3VSI - chains B and D of the 4 polymer chains in the assembly; structure by X-ray diffraction, 2.50 A resolution.

== Chain B (and D) ==
Molecule: 2-amino-5-chlorophenol 1,6-dioxygenase beta subunit
Organism: Comamonas testosteroni
Notes: EC 1.13.11.8; chain D of this document is another copy of the same molecule, construct and numbering; everything in this record applies to it too
UniProtKB: Q38M41 (Q38M41_COMTE); numbering as in UniProt (aligned over 1-312)
Sequence (312 residues; row label = number of the first residue in the row):
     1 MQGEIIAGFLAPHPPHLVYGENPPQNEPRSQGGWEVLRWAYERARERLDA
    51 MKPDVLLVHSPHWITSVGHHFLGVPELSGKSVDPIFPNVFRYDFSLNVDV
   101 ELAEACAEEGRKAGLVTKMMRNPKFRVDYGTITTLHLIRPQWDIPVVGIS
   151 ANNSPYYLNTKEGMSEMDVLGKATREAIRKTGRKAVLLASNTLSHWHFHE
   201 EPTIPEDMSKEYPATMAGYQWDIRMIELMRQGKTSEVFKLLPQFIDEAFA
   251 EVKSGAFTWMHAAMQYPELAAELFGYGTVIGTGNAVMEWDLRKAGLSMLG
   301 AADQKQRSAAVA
Unresolved in the structure: 305-312 (chain D: 300-312)
Ion coordination: Fe ion: H13, H62, E251 (together with 4-nitrocatechol)
Small-molecule neighbours: 4-nitrocatechol (4NC): H13, P14, P15, H16, H62, F86, Y129, T192, H195, E251, V279, I280, T282

== How chain B and chain D interact ==
Residue-residue contacts (41; chain B residue first):
  E35(B) with Y219(D), hydrogen bond; I223(D)
  V36(B) with Y276(D)
  W39(B) with I223(D), hydrophobic; I226(D), hydrophobic; E227(D), hydrogen bond; R230(D); L273(D), hydrophobic
  E42(B) with R230(D)
  R43(B) with R43(D); E272(D); L273(D), hydrogen bond (side chain-backbone)
  D207(B) with M216(D)
  M208(B) with P213(D); Y219(D), hydrophobic
  S209(B) with Y212(D); P213(D); T215(D); M216(D)
  E211(B) with Y212(D)
  Y212(B) with S209(D); E211(D); Y212(D), hydrophobic
  P213(B) with M208(D); S209(D)
  M216(B) with D207(D); S209(D)
  Y219(B) with E35(D), hydrogen bond (side chain-backbone); M208(D)
  Q220(B) with Q31(D)
  I223(B) with E35(D); W39(D), hydrophobic
  I226(B) with W39(D), hydrophobic
  E227(B) with W39(D), hydrogen bond
  R230(B) with W39(D); E42(D), salt bridge
  E272(B) with R43(D), salt bridge
  L273(B) with W39(D), hydrophobic; R43(D), hydrogen bond (backbone-side chain)
  F274(B) with R43(D)
  Y276(B) with V36(D)
Also at the interface, not in a pair above, chain B (27 interface residues in all): Q31, W34, I204, A214, T215
Also at the interface, not in a pair above, chain D (24 interface residues in all): W34, Q220

== Overview ==
The interface between chain B and chain D involves 27 residues on one side and 24 on the other; the contacts
include 6 hydrogen bonds and 2 salt bridges. Among the polar pairs are R230(B)-E42(D), E272(B)-R43(D) and
E35(B)-Y219(D). Chain B binds 4-nitrocatechol.
Chain B and chain D are both 2-amino-5-chlorophenol 1,6-dioxygenase beta subunit (Comamonas testosteroni); the
structure, Crystal structure of native 1,6-APD (2-Animophenol-1,6-dioxygenase) complex with 4-Nitrocatechol,
was determined by X-ray diffraction, deposited together with 3VSG, 3VSH and 3VSJ.
